PDB entry 1RST | X-ray diffraction, 1.70 A resolution | chains B and P

[Chain B]
Protein: Streptavidin
Source organism: Streptomyces avidinii
Reference sequence: P22629 (SAV_STRAV); residues 14-139 here correspond to UniProt positions 38-163 (UniProt number = residue number + 24)
Amino-acid sequence (127 residues; numbered 13 to 139; the number before each row is that of its first residue):
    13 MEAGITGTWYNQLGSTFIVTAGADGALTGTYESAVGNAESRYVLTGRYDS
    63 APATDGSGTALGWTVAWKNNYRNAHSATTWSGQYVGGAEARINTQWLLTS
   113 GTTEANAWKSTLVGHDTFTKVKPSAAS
Disordered / not traced: 136-139
UniProt features mapped onto this chain:
  - motif: R59 to D61 (Cell attachment site)
  - binding site (biotin): Y43, Y54, W92, W108, W120

[Chain P]
Protein: Strep-tag peptide
Amino-acid sequence (9 residues; numbered 1 to 9; the number before each row is that of its first residue):
     1 AWRHPQFGG

[Chain B / chain P interface]
Pairs across the interface (23; chain B residue first):
  L25(B) - F7(P)  hydrophobic
  S27(B) - Q6(P)
  Y43(B) - Q6(P)  hydrogen bond (side chain-backbone)
  S45(B) - P5(P)  hydrogen bond (side chain-backbone)
  S45(B) - Q6(P)  hydrogen bond (side chain-backbone)
  S45(B) - G8(P)
  Y54(B) - P5(P)
  W79(B) - H4(P)
  W79(B) - Q6(P)
  R84(B) - W2(P)
  R84(B) - R3(P)
  R84(B) - P5(P)
  R84(B) - G9(P)  hydrogen bond (side chain-backbone)
  A86(B) - W2(P)  hydrophobic
  A86(B) - P5(P)  hydrophobic
  S88(B) - H4(P)  hydrogen bond
  T90(B) - Q6(P)  hydrogen bond
  W92(B) - Q6(P)
  W108(B) - Q6(P)
  W108(B) - F7(P)  hydrophobic
  L110(B) - H4(P)
  L110(B) - Q6(P)
  L110(B) - F7(P)  hydrophobic

[Summary]
13 residues of chain B face 8 of chain P across their interface; the contacts include 6 hydrogen bonds. Polar
contacts include Y43(B)-Q6(P), S45(B)-P5(P) and S45(B)-Q6(P). From UniProt: 5 biotin-binding residues on chain
B.
Chain B is Streptavidin (Streptomyces avidinii) and chain P is Strep-tag peptide; the structure, Complex
between streptavidin and the strep-tag peptide, was determined by X-ray diffraction together with 1RSU from
the same study.
